7OBB - chains M and N of the 15 polymer chains in the assembly; structure by electron microscopy, 3.30 A resolution.

[Chain M]
Protein: DNA-directed RNA polymerase I subunit RPA49
Source organism: Homo sapiens
UniProtKB: Q9GZS1 (RPA49_HUMAN); residue numbers follow UniProt; this construct covers 1-419
Chain sequence (419 residues; numbered 1 to 419; the number before each row is that of its first residue):
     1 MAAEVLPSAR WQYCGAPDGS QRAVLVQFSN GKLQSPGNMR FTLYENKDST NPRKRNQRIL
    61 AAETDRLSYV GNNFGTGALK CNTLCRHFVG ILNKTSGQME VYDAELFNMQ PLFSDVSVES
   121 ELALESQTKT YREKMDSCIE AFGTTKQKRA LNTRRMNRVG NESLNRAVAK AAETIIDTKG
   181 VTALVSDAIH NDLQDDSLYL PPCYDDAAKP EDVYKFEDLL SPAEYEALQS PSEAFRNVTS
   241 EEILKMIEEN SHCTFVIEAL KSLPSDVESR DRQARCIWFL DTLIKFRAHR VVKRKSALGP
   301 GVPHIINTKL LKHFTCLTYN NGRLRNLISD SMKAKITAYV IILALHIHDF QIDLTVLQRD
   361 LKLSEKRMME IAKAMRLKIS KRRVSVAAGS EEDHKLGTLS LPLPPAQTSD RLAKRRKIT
Not modelled in the structure: 1-5, 16-20, 116-419
UniProt features mapped onto this chain:
  - modified residue: Ser35 (Phosphoserine), Ser163 (Phosphoserine), Lys373 (N6-acetyllysine)
  - mutagenesis: Lys373 (K373R: Decreased acetylation)

[Chain N]
Protein: DNA-directed RNA polymerase I subunit RPA34
Source organism: Homo sapiens
UniProtKB: O15446 (RPA34_HUMAN); residues 1-510 here = UniProt positions 1-510
Chain sequence (510 residues; each row starts with the number of its first residue):
     1 MEEPQAGDAA RFSCPPNFTA KPPASESPRF SLEALTGPDT ELWLIQAPAD FAPECFNGRH
    61 VPLSGSQIVK GKLAGKRHRY RVLSSCPQAG EATLLAPSTE AGGGLTCASA PQGTLRILEG
   121 PQQSLSGSPL QPIPASPPPQ IPPGLRPRFC AFGGNPPVTG PRSALAPNLL TSGKKKKEMQ
   181 VTEAPVTQEA VNGHGALEVD MALGSPEMDV RKKKKKKNQQ LKEPEAAGPV GTEPTVETLE
   241 PLGVLFPSTT KKRKKPKGKE TFEPEDKTVK QEQINTEPLE DTVLSPTKKR KRQKGTEGME
   301 PEEGVTVESQ PQVKVEPLEE AIPLPPTKKR KKEKGQMAMM EPGTEAMEPV EPEMKPLESP
   361 GGTMAPQQPE GAKPQAQAAL AAPKKKTKKE KQQDATVEPE TEVVGPELPD DLEPQAAPTS
   421 TKKKKKKKER GHTVTEPIQP LEPELPGEGQ PEARATPGST KKRKKQSQES RMPETVPQEE
   481 MPGPPLNSES GEEAPTGRDK KRKQQQQQPV
Not modelled in the structure: 1-12, 162-510
UniProt features mapped onto this chain:
  - modified residue: Met1 (N-acetylmethionine), Ser27 (Phosphoserine), Tyr80 (Phosphotyrosine), Ser128 (Phosphoserine), Ser136 (Phosphoserine), Ser172 (Phosphoserine), Ser205 (Phosphoserine), Ser285 (Phosphoserine), Thr287 (Phosphothreonine), Ser309 (Phosphoserine), Ser490 (Phosphoserine)
  - cross-link (Glycyl lysine isopeptide (Lys-Gly)): Lys270 (interchain with G-Cter in SUMO1), Lys314 (interchain with G-Cter in SUMO1)

[How chain M and chain N interact]
Residue-residue contacts (109):
  Leu6(M) with Ser64(N)
  Pro7(M) with Val61(N); Pro62(N); Leu63(N), hydrogen bond (backbone-backbone); Ser64(N)
  Ser8(M) with His60(N); Val61(N); Leu63(N)
  Ala9(M) with Arg59(N); His60(N); Val61(N), hydrogen bond (backbone-backbone); Leu63(N), hydrophobic
  Arg10(M) with Asn57(N); Gly58(N); Arg59(N)
  Trp11(M) with Phe51(N), hydrophobic; Pro53(N); Phe56(N); Asn57(N); Arg59(N), hydrogen bond (backbone-backbone); Val61(N)
  Gln12(M) with Asn57(N)
  Tyr13(M) with Pro53(N); Asn57(N)
  Gln21(M) with Phe30(N); Ser31(N), hydrogen bond; Leu32(N)
  Ala23(M) with Leu32(N), hydrophobic; Leu94(N), hydrophobic
  Val24(M) with Leu95(N)
  Leu25(M) with Leu44(N), hydrophobic; Thr93(N); Leu94(N), hydrophobic
  Val26(M) with Glu91(N); Ala92(N); Thr93(N); Leu95(N), hydrophobic
  Gln27(M) with Glu91(N), hydrogen bond
  Phe28(M) with Glu91(N), hydrogen bond (backbone-side chain)
  Gly31(M) with Glu91(N)
  Lys32(M) with Ala89(N), hydrogen bond (side chain-backbone); Gly90(N), hydrogen bond (side chain-backbone); Glu91(N)
  Phe41(M) with Leu95(N), hydrophobic; Gly103(N); Gly104(N); Leu105(N)
  Leu43(M) with Ser25(N); Glu26(N); Ser27(N); Leu105(N), hydrophobic
  Tyr44(M) with Lys21(N); Ala24(N), hydrophobic; Ser25(N)
  Glu45(M) with Pro23(N); Ala24(N); Ser25(N), hydrogen bond (backbone-backbone); Glu26(N); Ser27(N), hydrogen bond
  Asn46(M) with Pro23(N)
  Lys47(M) with Pro23(N), hydrogen bond (backbone-backbone); Ser25(N)
  Ala61(M) with Phe18(N), hydrophobic
  Thr64(M) with Asn17(N), hydrogen bond (backbone-side chain)
  Arg66(M) with Pro15(N)
  Ser68(M) with Phe18(N)
  Val70(M) with Phe18(N), hydrophobic
  Cys81(M) with Gln46(N)
  Cys85(M) with Gln46(N); Ala47(N), hydrogen bond (side chain-backbone); Arg116(N), hydrogen bond
  Arg86(M) with Gln46(N); Ala47(N), hydrogen bond (backbone-backbone); Pro48(N); Ala49(N); Phe51(N); Pro53(N)
  His87(M) with Ile45(N)
  Phe88(M) with Leu44(N); Ile45(N), hydrogen bond (backbone-backbone); Ala47(N), hydrophobic; Phe51(N), hydrophobic; Pro53(N), hydrophobic
  Val89(M) with Leu42(N), hydrophobic; Trp43(N)
  Gly90(M) with Glu41(N); Leu42(N); Trp43(N), hydrogen bond (backbone-backbone)
  Ile91(M) with Glu33(N); Glu41(N), hydrogen bond (backbone-backbone)
  Leu92(M) with Asp39(N); Glu41(N); Trp43(N); Leu63(N), hydrophobic
  Lys94(M) with Pro38(N), hydrogen bond (side chain-backbone); Asp39(N); Glu41(N), salt bridge
  Thr95(M) with Asp39(N)
  Met99(M) with Trp43(N); Ile45(N), hydrophobic; Val61(N), hydrophobic; Leu115(N), hydrophobic
  Glu100(M) with Glu33(N)
  Tyr102(M) with Leu32(N), hydrophobic; Glu33(N), hydrogen bond
  Leu106(M) with Ala92(N), hydrophobic
  Leu112(M) with Pro16(N); Phe18(N), hydrophobic
  Phe113(M) with Pro16(N)
Also at the interface, not in a pair above, chain M (53 interface residues in all): Leu60, Asp65, Leu67, Tyr69, Thr83, Leu84, Asn93, Val101
Also at the interface, not in a pair above, chain N (51 interface residues in all): Thr40, Glu54, Cys55

[Summary]
53 residues of chain M face 51 of chain N across their interface, with 20 hydrogen bonds and 1 salt bridge.
Polar contacts include Lys94(M)-Glu41(N), Gln21(M)-Ser31(N) and Gln27(M)-Glu91(N). Curated annotation
(UniProt) lists one mutagenesis site on chain M.
Chain M is DNA-directed RNA polymerase I subunit RPA49 and chain N is DNA-directed RNA polymerase I subunit
RPA34, both from Homo sapiens; the structure, Cryo-EM structure of human RNA Polymerase I Open Complex, was
determined by electron microscopy, deposited together with 7OB9 and 7OBA.
